PDB entry 6Q50 | X-ray diffraction, 1.60 A resolution | chain A

== Chain A ==
Molecule: Mpt-4
Source organism: Leishmania mexicana (strain MHOM/GT/2001/U1103)
UniProtKB: E9ANE0 (E9ANE0_LEIMU); residue numbers follow UniProt; this construct covers 1-315
Sequence (335 residues; row label = number of the first residue in the row; note: 1 number in that range is skipped by the numbering (no residue carries it; nothing is unmodelled there); numbers below 1 keep their minus sign (Met-20 is residue -20)):
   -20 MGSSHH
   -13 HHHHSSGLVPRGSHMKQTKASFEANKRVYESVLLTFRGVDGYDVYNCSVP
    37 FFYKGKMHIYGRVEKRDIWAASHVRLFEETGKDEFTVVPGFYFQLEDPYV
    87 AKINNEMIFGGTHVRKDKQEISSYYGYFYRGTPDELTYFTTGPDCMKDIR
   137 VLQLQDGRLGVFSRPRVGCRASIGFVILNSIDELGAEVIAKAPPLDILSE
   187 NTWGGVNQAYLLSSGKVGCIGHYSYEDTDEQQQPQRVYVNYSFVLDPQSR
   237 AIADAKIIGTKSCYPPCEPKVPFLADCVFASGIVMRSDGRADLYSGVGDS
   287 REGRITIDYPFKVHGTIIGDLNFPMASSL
Not modelled in the structure: -20, -13 to -1, 313-315
Differences from the reference sequence: initiating methionine (-20); expression tag (-19 to -15, -13 to 0)
Ion coordination: Na+: Asp83 (together with phosphate ion)
From the paper describing this entry:
  - binding site for phosphate ion: Asp134, Arg150, His208, Tyr224
  - specificity-determining residues: Arg150
  - catalytic residues: Asp83 (proposed by the authors, not directly observed)
  - mutagenesis - E82A, D83N, D134N, D285N: abolished catalytic activity on phosphorylase
  - mutagenesis - D83N: abolished catalytic activity on transferase
  - mutagenesis - K133A, K133R: abolished catalytic activity
  - mutagenesis - E82A, D134N, H208A, D285N: unchanged catalytic activity on transferase
  - mutagenesis - H208A: decreased catalytic activity on phosphorolysis

== Overview ==
From the paper: the catalytic residue Asp83; E82A, D83N and D134N, among others, abolish catalytic activity on
phosphorylase; 7 substitutions were tested in all.
Chain A is Mpt-4 (Leishmania mexicana (strain MHOM/GT/2001/U1103)); the structure, Structure of MPT-4, a
mannose phosphorylase from Leishmania mexicana, in complex with phosphate ion, was determined by X-ray
diffraction, deposited together with 6Q4W and 6Q4X.
